Entry 4EDX (X-ray diffraction, 2.50 A resolution); this record covers chains A and B of the 6 polymer chains in the assembly.

Chain A:
Name: light chain of FAB of murine anti-NGF
From: Mus musculus
Notes: antibody fragment or engineered binder
Chain sequence (214 residues; numbered 1 to 214; the number before each row is that of its first residue):
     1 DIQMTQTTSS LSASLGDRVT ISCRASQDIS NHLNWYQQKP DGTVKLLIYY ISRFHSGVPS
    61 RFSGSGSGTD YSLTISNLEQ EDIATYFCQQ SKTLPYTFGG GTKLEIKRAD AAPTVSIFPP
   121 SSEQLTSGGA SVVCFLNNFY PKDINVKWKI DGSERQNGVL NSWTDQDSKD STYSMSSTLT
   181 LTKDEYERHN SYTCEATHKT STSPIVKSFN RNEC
Disulfide bonds: Cys23-Cys88, Cys134-Cys194
Reported in the primary citation:
  - mutagenesis - I51T (2-fold): increased binding to Beta-nerve growth factor

Chain B:
Name: heavy chain of Fab of murine anti-NGF
From: Mus musculus
Notes: antibody fragment or engineered binder
Chain sequence (221 residues; numbered 1 to 228 plus 8 insertion-coded residues; 15 numbers in that range are skipped by the numbering (no residue carries them; nothing is unmodelled there); the number before each row is that of its first residue; a row labelled like 82A-82C holds insertion residues (82A, then the next letters in order)):
     1 QVQLKESGPG LVAPSQSLSI TCTVSGFSLI GYDINWVRQP PGKGLEWLGM IWGDGTTDYN
    61 SALKSRLSIS KDNSKSQVFL KM
82A-82C NSL
    83 RTDDTATYSC ARGGYYYG
100A-100E TSYYF
   101 DYWGQGTTLT VSSASTTPPS VYPLAPVC
   131 GDTTGSSVTL GCLVKGYFPE PVTL
   156 TW
   162 NSGSLSSG
   171 VHTFPAVLQS
   183 DLYTLSSSVT VTSS
   198 TWP
   202 SQSIT
   208 CNVAHPASST KVDKKI
   226 EPR
Unresolved in the structure: 131-135
Disulfide bonds: Cys22-Cys92, Cys142-Cys208

How chain A and chain B interact:
Cross-chain cystine bridges: Cys214(A)-Cys128(B)
Pairs across the interface (76):
  His32(A) with Thr100A(B)
  Asn34(A) with Tyr100C(B), hydrogen bond (side chain-backbone); Tyr100D(B)
  Tyr36(A) with Tyr100D(B); Phe100E(B), hydrogen bond (side chain-backbone); Trp103(B)
  Gln38(A) with Gln39(B)
  Val44(A) with Trp103(B), hydrophobic
  Leu46(A) with Tyr100D(B), hydrophobic; Phe100E(B)
  Tyr49(A) with Tyr98(B), hydrophobic; Ser100B(B); Tyr100D(B), hydrophobic
  Tyr50(A) with Thr100A(B); Ser100B(B)
  Arg53(A) with Tyr98(B)
  His55(A) with Asp101(B)
  Phe87(A) with Leu45(B), hydrophobic
  Gln89(A) with Phe100E(B)
  Ser91(A) with Tyr100C(B), hydrogen bond (side chain-backbone)
  Leu94(A) with Trp47(B), hydrophobic; Met50(B), hydrophobic; Asp58(B)
  Pro95(A) with Trp47(B), hydrophobic; Asn60(B)
  Tyr96(A) with Trp47(B); Tyr100C(B); Phe100E(B), hydrophobic
  Phe98(A) with Leu45(B), hydrophobic; Trp47(B); Phe100E(B), hydrophobic
  Ser116(A) with Thr139(B)
  Ile117(A) with Val127(B)
  Phe118(A) with Leu124(B); Ala125(B); Pro126(B); Thr139(B)
  Pro119(A) with Ala125(B); Arg228(B)
  Pro120(A) with Arg228(B), hydrogen bond (backbone-side chain)
  Ser121(A) with Tyr122(B); Pro123(B)
  Glu123(A) with Pro123(B); Lys221(B), salt bridge
  Gln124(A) with Tyr122(B); Leu143(B); Lys145(B)
  Ser127(A) with Tyr122(B)
  Ser131(A) with Leu143(B); Lys145(B)
  Phe135(A) with Leu124(B), hydrophobic; Phe174(B), hydrophobic; Ser188(B); Ser189(B); Ser190(B)
  Asn137(A) with His172(B); Phe174(B); Ser190(B), hydrogen bond
  Asn138(A) with His172(B), hydrogen bond
  Leu160(A) with Val177(B), hydrophobic; Gln179(B)
  Asn161(A) with Val177(B)
  Ser162(A) with Phe174(B); Pro175(B), hydrogen bond (side chain-backbone)
  Trp163(A) with Pro175(B)
  Thr164(A) with Phe174(B)
  Ser174(A) with His172(B), hydrogen bond; Phe174(B)
  Met175(A) with Phe174(B)
  Ser176(A) with Phe174(B); Ser188(B), hydrogen bond
  Ser208(A) with Val127(B)
  Phe209(A) with Val127(B), hydrophobic
  Glu213(A) with Cys128(B)
  Cys214(A) with Cys128(B), disulfide; Arg228(B)
Interface residues without a listed pair, chain A (46 interface residues in all): Gly42, Gly100, Val133, Asp167
Interface residues without a listed pair, chain B (43 interface residues in all): Asn35, Val37, Gly44, Glu46, Tyr102, Gln105, Leu140, Gly141, Thr173

Overview:
46 residues of chain A and 43 residues of chain B are in contact; the contacts include 1 disulfide bond, 9
hydrogen bonds and 1 salt bridge. Among the polar pairs are Glu123(A)-Lys221(B), Asn34(A)-Tyr100C(B) and
Tyr36(A)-Phe100E(B). From the paper: I51T of chain A increases binding to Beta-nerve growth factor.
Chain A is light chain of FAB of murine anti-NGF and chain B is heavy chain of Fab of murine anti-NGF, both
from Mus musculus; the structure, Nerve Growth Factor in Complex with Fab from mouse mAb 911, was determined
by X-ray diffraction.
